PDB entry 4GZ8 | X-ray diffraction, 3.30 A resolution | chains A and B

== Chain A (and B) ==
Protein: Semaphorin-3A
From: Mus musculus
Notes: chain B of this document is another copy of the same molecule, construct and numbering; everything in this record applies to it too
UniProtKB: O08665 (SEM3A_MOUSE); residues 21-569 here = UniProt positions 21-569
Sequence (667 residues; each row starts with the number of its first residue; X marks 115 residues of unknown identity (built as UNK)):
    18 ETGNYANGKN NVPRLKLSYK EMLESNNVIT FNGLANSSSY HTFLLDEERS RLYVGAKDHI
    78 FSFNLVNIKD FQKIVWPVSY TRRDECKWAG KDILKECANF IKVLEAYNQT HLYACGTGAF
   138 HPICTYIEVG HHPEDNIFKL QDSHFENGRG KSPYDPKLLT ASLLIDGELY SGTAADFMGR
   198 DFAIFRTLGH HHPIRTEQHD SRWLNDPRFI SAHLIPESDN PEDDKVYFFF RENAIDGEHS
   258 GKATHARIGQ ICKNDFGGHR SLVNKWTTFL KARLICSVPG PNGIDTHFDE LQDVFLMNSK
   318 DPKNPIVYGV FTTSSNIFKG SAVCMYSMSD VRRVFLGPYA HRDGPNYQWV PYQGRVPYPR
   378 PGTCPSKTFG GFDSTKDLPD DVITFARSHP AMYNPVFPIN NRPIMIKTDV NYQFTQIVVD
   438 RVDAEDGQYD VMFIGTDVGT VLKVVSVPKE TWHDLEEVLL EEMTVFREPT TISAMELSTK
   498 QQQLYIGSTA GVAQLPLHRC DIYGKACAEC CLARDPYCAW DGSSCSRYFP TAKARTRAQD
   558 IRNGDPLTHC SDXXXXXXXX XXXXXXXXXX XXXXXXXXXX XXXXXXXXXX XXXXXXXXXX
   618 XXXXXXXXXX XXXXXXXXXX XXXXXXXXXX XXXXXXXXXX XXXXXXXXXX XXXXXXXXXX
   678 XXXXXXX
Not modelled in the structure: 18-26, 255, 466-471, 548-552, 570-597, 610-649, 657-659, 667-684 (chain B: 18-25, 254-256, 467-471, 549-552, 570-598, 611-648, 655-660, 666-684)
Sequence notes: expression tag (18-20); engineered mutation Ala-551 (Arg in O08665), Ala-555 (Arg in O08665)
Disulfides: Cys-103/Cys-114, Cys-132/Cys-141, Cys-269/Cys-381, Cys-293/Cys-341, Cys-517/Cys-535, Cys-524/Cys-567, Cys-527/Cys-542
Covalent attachments: N-acetylglucosamine (NAG) linked to Asn-53, Asn-125
Bound ions: Ca2+ site 1 near Ser-54 (its only coordinating residue here); Ca2+ site 2 near Glu-122 (its only coordinating residue here); Ca2+ site 3 near Asp-310 (its only coordinating residue here)
From the paper describing this entry:
  - specificity-determining residues: Tyr-375 (proposed by the authors, not directly observed)
  - mutagenesis - L353N/P355S: decreased signaling in response to growth cone collapse

== Interface between chain A and chain B ==
Pairs across the interface - 43 pairs, chain A then chain B:
  Asp-253(A) / Gln-365(B)
  Gly-254(A) / Gln-365(B)
  His-256(A) / Tyr-410(B)
  Lys-259(A) / Asn-299(B)  hydrogen bond (side chain-backbone)
  Lys-259(A) / Gly-300(B)
  Lys-259(A) / Ile-301(B)
  Thr-261(A) / Ile-301(B)
  Val-295(A) / Ile-334(B)  hydrophobic
  Pro-298(A) / Asn-333(B)
  Asn-299(A) / Lys-259(B)  hydrogen bond (backbone-side chain)
  Gly-300(A) / Lys-259(B)
  Ile-301(A) / Lys-259(B)
  Ile-301(A) / Thr-261(B)
  Ile-301(A) / Ser-331(B)
  Thr-303(A) / Ser-332(B)  hydrogen bond
  Thr-303(A) / Ile-334(B)
  Thr-303(A) / Phe-335(B)
  Thr-330(A) / Phe-335(B)
  Ser-331(A) / Ile-301(B)
  Ser-332(A) / Thr-303(B)  hydrogen bond
  Asn-333(A) / Pro-298(B)
  Ile-334(A) / Val-295(B)  hydrophobic
  Ile-334(A) / Thr-303(B)
  Ile-334(A) / Thr-425(B)
  Phe-335(A) / Thr-303(B)
  Phe-335(A) / Thr-330(B)
  Phe-335(A) / Phe-335(B)  hydrophobic
  Phe-335(A) / Lys-336(B)
  Phe-335(A) / Gly-337(B)
  Phe-335(A) / Thr-425(B)
  Lys-336(A) / Phe-335(B)
  Gly-337(A) / Phe-335(B)
  Asn-363(A) / Tyr-364(B)
  Asn-363(A) / Gln-365(B)  hydrogen bond (backbone-backbone)
  Tyr-364(A) / Asn-363(B)
  Tyr-364(A) / Tyr-364(B)  hydrogen bond
  Tyr-364(A) / Gln-365(B)  hydrogen bond (backbone-side chain)
  Gln-365(A) / Asp-253(B)
  Gln-365(A) / Asn-363(B)  hydrogen bond (backbone-backbone)
  Gln-365(A) / Tyr-364(B)
  Gln-365(A) / Gln-365(B)  hydrogen bond
  Thr-425(A) / Ile-334(B)
  Thr-425(A) / Phe-335(B)
Interface residues without a listed pair, chain A (28 interface residues in all): Ala-260, Gly-297, Phe-305, Glu-307, Pro-362
Interface residues without a listed pair, chain B (25 interface residues in all): Ala-260, Phe-305, Glu-307

== In short ==
28 residues of chain A and 25 residues of chain B are in contact; the contacts include 9 hydrogen bonds. Polar
pairs include Lys-259(A)/Asn-299(B), Thr-303(A)/Ser-332(B) and Tyr-364(A)/Tyr-364(B). N-acetylglucosamine is
covalently linked to Asn-53(A) and Asn-125(A). From the paper: L353N/P355S of chain A reduce signaling in
response to growth cone collapse; the specificity determinant Tyr-375(A).
Both chains are Semaphorin-3A (Mus musculus). Entry 4GZ8 (Mouse Semaphorin 3A, domains Sema-PSI-IG) was
determined by X-ray diffraction together with 4GZ9 and 4GZA from the same study.
